6RI7 - chains C and R of the 10 polymer chains in the assembly; structure by electron microscopy, 3.90 A resolution.

== Chain C ==
Molecule: DNA-directed RNA polymerase subunit beta
Organism: Escherichia coli (strain K12)
Notes: EC 2.7.7.6
UniProt: P0A8V2 (RPOB_ECOLI); numbering as in UniProt (aligned over 1-1342)
Sequence (1342 residues; each row starts with the number of its first residue):
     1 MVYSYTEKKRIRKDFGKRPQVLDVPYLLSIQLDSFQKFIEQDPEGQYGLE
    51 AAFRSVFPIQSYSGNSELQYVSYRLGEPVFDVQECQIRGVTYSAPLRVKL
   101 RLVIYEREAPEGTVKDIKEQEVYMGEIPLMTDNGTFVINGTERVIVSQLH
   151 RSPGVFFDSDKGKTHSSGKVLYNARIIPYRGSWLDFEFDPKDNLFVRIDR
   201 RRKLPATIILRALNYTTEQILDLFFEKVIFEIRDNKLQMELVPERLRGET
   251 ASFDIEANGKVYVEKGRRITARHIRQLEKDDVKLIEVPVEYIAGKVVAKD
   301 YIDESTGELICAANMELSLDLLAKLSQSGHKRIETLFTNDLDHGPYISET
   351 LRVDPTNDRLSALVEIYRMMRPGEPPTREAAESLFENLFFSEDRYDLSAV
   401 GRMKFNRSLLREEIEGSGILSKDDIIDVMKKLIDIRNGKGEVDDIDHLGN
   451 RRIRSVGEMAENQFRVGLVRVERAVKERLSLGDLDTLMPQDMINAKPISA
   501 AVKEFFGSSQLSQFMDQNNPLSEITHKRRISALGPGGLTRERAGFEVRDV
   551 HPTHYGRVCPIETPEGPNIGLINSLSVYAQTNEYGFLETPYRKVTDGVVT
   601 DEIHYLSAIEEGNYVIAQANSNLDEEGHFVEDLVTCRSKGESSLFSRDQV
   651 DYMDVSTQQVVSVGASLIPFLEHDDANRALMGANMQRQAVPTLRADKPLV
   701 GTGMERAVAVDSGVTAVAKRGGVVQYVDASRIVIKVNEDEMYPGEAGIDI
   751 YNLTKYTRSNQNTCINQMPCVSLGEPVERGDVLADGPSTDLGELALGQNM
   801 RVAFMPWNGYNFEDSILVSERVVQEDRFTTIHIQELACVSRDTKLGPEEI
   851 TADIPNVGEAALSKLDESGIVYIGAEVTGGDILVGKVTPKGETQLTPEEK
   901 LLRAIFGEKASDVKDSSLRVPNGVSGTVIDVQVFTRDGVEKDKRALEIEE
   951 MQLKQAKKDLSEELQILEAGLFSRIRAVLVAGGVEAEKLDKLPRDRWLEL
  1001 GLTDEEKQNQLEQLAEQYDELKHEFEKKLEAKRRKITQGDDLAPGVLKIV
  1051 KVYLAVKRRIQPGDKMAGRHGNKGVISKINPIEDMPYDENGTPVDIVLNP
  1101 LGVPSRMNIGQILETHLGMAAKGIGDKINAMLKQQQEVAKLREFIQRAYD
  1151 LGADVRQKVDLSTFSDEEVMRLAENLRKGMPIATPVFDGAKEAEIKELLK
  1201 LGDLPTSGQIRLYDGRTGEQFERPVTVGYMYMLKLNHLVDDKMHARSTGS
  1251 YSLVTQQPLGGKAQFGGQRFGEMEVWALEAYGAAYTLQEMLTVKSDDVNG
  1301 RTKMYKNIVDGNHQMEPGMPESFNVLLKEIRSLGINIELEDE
Unresolved in the structure: 1, 891-912
Swiss-Prot annotation at these positions:
  - modified residue (N6-acetyllysine): Lys1022, Lys1200
  - mutagenesis: Ile561 (I561S: Resistant to antibiotics salinamide A and B), Ile569 (I569S: Resistant to antibiotics salinamide A and B), Ala665 (A665E: Resistant to antibiotics salinamide A and B), Asp675 (D675A/G: Resistant to antibiotics salinamide A and B), Asn677 (N677H/K: Resistant to antibiotics salinamide A and B), Leu680 (L680M: Resistant to antibiotics salinamide A and B), Glu813 (E813K: Disrupts the enzyme's active center)

== Chain R ==
Molecule: 14-nt RNA strand
Sequence (14 nucleotides; row label = number of the first residue in the row):
     1 UCAGGCGAUGUGUG
Unresolved in the structure: 1-4
Bound ions: Mg2+: G14 (shared with 3 residues of chain D)

== Interface between chain C and chain R ==
Pairs across the interface (17; chain C residue first):
  Gln510(C) - U9(R)  phosphate contact
  Gln510(C) - G10(R)  hydrogen bond to the phosphate
  Gln513(C) - G10(R)  hydrogen bond to the sugar
  Gln513(C) - U11(R)  sugar contact
  Arg529(C) - G12(R)  salt bridge to the phosphate
  Arg540(C) - G10(R)  salt bridge to the phosphate
  Pro564(C) - G12(R)  phosphate contact
  Gln688(C) - G12(R)  hydrogen bond to the phosphate
  Gln688(C) - U13(R)  hydrogen bond to the phosphate
  Lys1065(C) - U13(R)  hydrogen bond to the phosphate
  Lys1065(C) - G14(R)  salt bridge to the phosphate
  Lys1073(C) - G14(R)  salt bridge to the phosphate
  His1237(C) - U13(R)  sugar contact
  Ser1250(C) - G5(R)  phosphate contact
  Ser1252(C) - C6(R)  hydrogen bond to the phosphate
  Leu1259(C) - G5(R)  phosphate contact
  Gln1264(C) - C6(R)  phosphate contact
Also at the interface, not in a pair above, chain C (19 interface residues in all): Ser509, Asp516, Leu533, Glu565, Arg687, Leu1253

== In short ==
19 residues of chain C face 8 of chain R across their interface; the contacts include 6 hydrogen bonds and 4
salt bridges. Polar contacts include Gln513(C)-G10(R), Gln510(C)-G10(R) and Gln688(C)-G12(R). Curated
annotation (UniProt) lists 7 mutagenesis sites on chain C.
Here chain C is DNA-directed RNA polymerase subunit beta (Escherichia coli (strain K12)) and chain R is a
14-nt RNA strand. Entry 6RI7 (Cryo-EM structure of E. coli RNA polymerase elongation complex bound to GreB
transcription factor) was determined by electron microscopy together with 6RH3, 6RI9, 6RIN and 6RIP from the
same study.
